4B8P - chains A and C; structure by X-ray diffraction, 2.30 A resolution.

== Chain A ==
Name: Importin subunit alpha-1A
Organism: Oryza sativa japonica group
Notes: fragment: nls binding domain, residues 73-526
Reference sequence: Q71VM4 (IMA1A_ORYSJ); residues 73-526 here = UniProt positions 73-526
Chain sequence (490 residues; numbered 37 to 526; the number before each row is that of its first residue):
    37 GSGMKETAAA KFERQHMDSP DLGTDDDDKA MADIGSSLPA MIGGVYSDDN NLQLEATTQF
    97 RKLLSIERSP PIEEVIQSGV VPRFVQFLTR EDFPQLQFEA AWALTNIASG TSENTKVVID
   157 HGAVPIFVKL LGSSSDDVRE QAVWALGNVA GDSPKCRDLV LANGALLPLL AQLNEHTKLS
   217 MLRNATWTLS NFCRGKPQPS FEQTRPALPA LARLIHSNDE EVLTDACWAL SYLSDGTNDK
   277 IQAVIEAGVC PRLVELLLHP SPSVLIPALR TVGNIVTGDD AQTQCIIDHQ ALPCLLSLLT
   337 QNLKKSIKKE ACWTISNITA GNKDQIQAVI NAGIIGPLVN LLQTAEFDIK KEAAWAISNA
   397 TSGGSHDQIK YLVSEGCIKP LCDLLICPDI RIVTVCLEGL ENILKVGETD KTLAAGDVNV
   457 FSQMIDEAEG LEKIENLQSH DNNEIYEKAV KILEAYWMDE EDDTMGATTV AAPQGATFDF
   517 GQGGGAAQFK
Unresolved in the structure: 37-73, 495-526
Differences from the reference sequence: expression tag (37-72)
Reported in the primary citation:
  - mutagenesis - D188K: decreased binding to A89NLS (chain C)
  - specificity-determining residues: Ser394

== Chain C ==
Name: A89NLS
Organism: Synthetic construct
Chain sequence (12 residues; row label = number of the first residue in the row):
     1 VHKTVLGKRK YW
Unresolved in the structure: 1-3, 11-12

== Chain A / chain C interface ==
Pairs across the interface (31; chain A residue first):
  Gly272(A) with Lys10(C), hydrogen bond (backbone-side chain)
  Asn274(A) with Lys10(C), hydrogen bond
  Ile277(A) with Lys10(C)
  Val312(A) with Lys8(C), hydrogen bond (backbone-side chain)
  Thr313(A) with Lys8(C); Arg9(C); Lys10(C), hydrogen bond
  Gly314(A) with Lys8(C), hydrogen bond (backbone-side chain)
  Asp315(A) with Lys8(C)
  Thr319(A) with Lys8(C), hydrogen bond
  Trp349(A) with Arg9(C), hydrogen bond (side chain-backbone); Lys10(C)
  Ser352(A) with Arg9(C), hydrogen bond
  Asn353(A) with Lys8(C), hydrogen bond (backbone-side chain); Arg9(C), hydrogen bond (side chain-backbone)
  Ala356(A) with Gly7(C); Lys8(C)
  Glu388(A) with Arg9(C), salt bridge
  Trp391(A) with Val5(C); Leu6(C), hydrophobic; Gly7(C); Arg9(C)
  Ser394(A) with Leu6(C)
  Asn395(A) with Leu6(C); Gly7(C), hydrogen bond (side chain-backbone)
  Thr430(A) with Val5(C)
  Val431(A) with Val5(C), hydrophobic; Leu6(C), hydrophobic
  Glu434(A) with Thr4(C), hydrogen bond (side chain-backbone); Val5(C); Leu6(C)
Also at the interface, not in a pair above, chain A (26 interface residues in all): Thr273, Gly357, Thr397, Ser398, Arg427, Gly435, Asn438
Interface features reported in the paper:
  - interface residues, chain A: Val312(A), Ser352(A), Asn353(A), Glu388(A)
  - hot spots on chain A (mutagenesis) - E388R (100-fold): decreased binding to A89

== Overview ==
The interface between chain A and chain C involves 26 residues on one side and 7 on the other, with 12
hydrogen bonds and 1 salt bridge. Among the polar pairs are Glu388(A)-Arg9(C), Gly272(A)-Lys10(C) and
Asn274(A)-Lys10(C). The paper reports that D188K of chain A reduces binding to A89NLS (chain C); interface
residues Val312(A), Ser352(A) and Asn353(A) among others.
Here chain A is Importin subunit alpha-1A (Oryza sativa japonica group) and chain C is A89NLS (Synthetic
construct). Entry 4B8P (rImp_alpha_A89NLS) was determined by X-ray diffraction together with 2YNS, 4B8J and
4B8O from the same study.
